PDB entry 6O39 | X-ray diffraction, 1.80 A resolution | chains B and C of the 3 polymer chains in the assembly

== Chain B ==
Protein: Antibody F2.I Fab, Heavy chain
Source organism: Homo sapiens
Notes: antibody fragment or engineered binder
Sequence (221 residues; row label = number of the first residue in the row; a row labelled like 82A-82C holds insertion residues (82A, then the next letters in order)):
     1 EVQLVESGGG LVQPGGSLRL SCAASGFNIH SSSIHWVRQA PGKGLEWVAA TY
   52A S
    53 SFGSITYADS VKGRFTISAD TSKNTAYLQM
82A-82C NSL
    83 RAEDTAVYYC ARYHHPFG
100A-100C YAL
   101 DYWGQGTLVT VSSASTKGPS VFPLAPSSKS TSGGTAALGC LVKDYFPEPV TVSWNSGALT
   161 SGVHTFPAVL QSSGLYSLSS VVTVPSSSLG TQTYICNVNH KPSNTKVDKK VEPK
Disordered / not traced: 130-132
Cystine bridges: Cys22-Cys92, Cys140-Cys196

== Chain C ==
Protein: Frizzled-5
Source organism: Homo sapiens
UniProtKB: Q13467 (FZD5_HUMAN); numbering as in UniProt (aligned over 28-150)
Sequence (123 residues; row label = number of the first residue in the row):
    28 SKAPVCQEIT VPMCRGIGYN LTHMPNQFNH DTQDEAGLEV HQFWPLVEIQ CSPDLRFFLC
    88 SMYTPICLPD YHKPLPPCRS VCERAKAGCS PLMRQYGFAW PERMSCDRLP VLGRDAEVLC
   148 MDY
Disordered / not traced: 28-30
Swiss-Prot annotation at these positions:
  - glycosylation: Asn47 (N-linked (GlcNAc...) asparagine)
  - natural variant: Arg130 (R130S: In MCOPCB11; uncertain significance)
Cystine bridges: Cys33-Cys94, Cys41-Cys87, Cys78-Cys116, Cys105-Cys147, Cys109-Cys133
Covalently attached groups: N-acetylglucosamine (NAG) linked to Asn47

== Interface between chain B and chain C ==
Residue-residue contacts (35):
  Phe27(B) with Leu65(C), hydrophobic
  Asn28(B) with Glu62(C), hydrogen bond
  His30(B) with Glu62(C), salt bridge
  Ser31(B) with His57(C); Glu62(C), hydrogen bond; Leu65(C); Glu66(C), hydrogen bond (backbone-backbone); Gln69(C), hydrogen bond (backbone-side chain)
  Ser32(B) with Leu65(C); Gln69(C), hydrogen bond (backbone-side chain)
  Ser33(B) with Gln69(C)
  Tyr52(B) with Gln69(C); Phe125(C), hydrophobic
  Ser52A(B) with Glu66(C), hydrogen bond; Gln69(C), hydrogen bond; Arg130(C), hydrogen bond (backbone-side chain)
  Ser53(B) with Glu66(C); Gln69(C), hydrogen bond; Phe70(C); Pro128(C); Arg130(C)
  Phe54(B) with Phe70(C), hydrophobic; Met120(C), hydrophobic; Phe125(C), hydrophobic
  Ser56(B) with Phe125(C)
  Thr58(B) with Phe125(C)
  Arg94(B) with Leu65(C)
  Tyr95(B) with Pro72(C)
  His97(B) with Gly64(C); Leu65(C); His68(C)
  Pro98(B) with His68(C), hydrogen bond (backbone-side chain)
  Phe99(B) with Trp71(C)
  Tyr100A(B) with Pro72(C); Glu75(C), hydrogen bond
Interface residues without a listed pair, chain C (17 interface residues in all): Leu73, Tyr90
Interface features reported in the paper:
  - epitope / paratope residues, chain B: Phe54(B)

== Overview ==
18 residues of chain B face 17 of chain C across their interface; the contacts include 11 hydrogen bonds and 1
salt bridge. Among the polar pairs are His30(B)-Glu62(C), Asn28(B)-Glu62(C) and Ser31(B)-Glu62(C).
N-acetylglucosamine is covalently linked to Asn47(C). From the paper: the epitope/paratope residue Phe54(B).
Chain B is Antibody F2.I Fab, Heavy chain and chain C is Frizzled-5, both from Homo sapiens; the structure,
Crystal structure of Frizzled 5 CRD in complex with F2.I Fab, was determined by X-ray diffraction together
with 6O3A and 6O3B from the same study.
